Entry 8ZIR (electron microscopy, 3.08 A resolution); this record covers chains K and R of the 18 polymer chains in the assembly.

Chain K:
Protein: DUF4297
Source organism: Agrobacterium tumefaciens
Sequence (397 residues; row label = number of the first residue in the row):
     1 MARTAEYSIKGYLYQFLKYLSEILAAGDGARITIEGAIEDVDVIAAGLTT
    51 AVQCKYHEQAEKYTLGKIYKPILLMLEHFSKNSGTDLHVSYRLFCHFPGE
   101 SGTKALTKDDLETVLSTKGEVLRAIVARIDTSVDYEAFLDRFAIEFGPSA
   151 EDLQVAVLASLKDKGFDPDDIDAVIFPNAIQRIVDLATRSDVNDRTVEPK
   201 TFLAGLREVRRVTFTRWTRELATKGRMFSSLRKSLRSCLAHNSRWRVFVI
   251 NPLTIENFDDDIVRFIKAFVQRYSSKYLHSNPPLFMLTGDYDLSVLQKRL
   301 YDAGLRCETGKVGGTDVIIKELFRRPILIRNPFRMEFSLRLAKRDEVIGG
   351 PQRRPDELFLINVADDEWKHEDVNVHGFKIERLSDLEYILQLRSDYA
Not modelled in the structure: 1-7, 83-87, 397

Chain R:
Protein: HerA
Source organism: Agrobacterium tumefaciens
Sequence (617 residues; numbered 1 to 617; the number before each row is that of its first residue):
     1 MPDLGTPIGSVTDSSPSLIRIEISSAEDFEKYKSMLGVGQYLLVASGNNL
    51 YLLASITGVRATHVERRSLGPSSEVHSEEGSDGISGNFRFQIDTQPIGTL
   101 SEDGEFSRGSHSLPVPTEYAYVTPPAVLEGIFSHQIKSPFALGTLGISPD
   151 IKLKIDGDRFFSKHVAVVGSTGSGKSCAVAKILQTAVGIESKANAHKAAQ
   201 KNSHIVIFDIHAEYAAAFNLEAGEAFTLNLLGVDNLRLPYWLMNAQELEQ
   251 IFIESNEHNSHNQISQFRHAVVRNKCKHNPTLTNLSFDTPVYFSIDEVVT
   301 YLENMNNEVIGKLAGEGKPKLANETLVSDRDELYFDAVQSFIVASQAAAT
   351 KASNGPFNGEFDRMILRLHTRLADPRLQFLFYPKKEDGEDLATGDFADVV
   401 RQFVGYMTKSNVSIIDLSGIPFEVLSIVVSLISRMIFDFGFHYSKNRHVG
   451 GAVSDVPILVVCEEAHNYLPRSGGAAYDASRKSIERIAKEGRKYGVTLMV
   501 VSQRPSEVSETIFSQCSNFISLRLTNAVDQTYVKSLLPDLSAGLGDLLPN
   551 LAQGEFLIVGDAPLMPTVGHFALPVPEPHSRSVNYLQEWNSGWRHVDFDS
   601 VIDRWRGKVLTKSEKGV
Not modelled in the structure: 65-86, 147-149, 191-201, 580-617

How chain K and chain R interact:
Pairs across the interface (16; chain K residue first):
  R236(K) with D103(R), salt bridge
  L239(K) with N48(R)
  H241(K) with N48(R)
  N242(K) with G47(R); N48(R), hydrogen bond
  R272(K) with N48(R); N49(R), hydrogen bond
  Y273(K) with N48(R); N49(R)
  K276(K) with G47(R); E118(R), salt bridge
  L278(K) with V115(R), hydrophobic; T117(R); E118(R)
  H279(K) with N48(R)
  R330(K) with T117(R)
Also at the interface, not in a pair above, chain K (14 interface residues in all): R232, A240, Q391, S394
Also at the interface, not in a pair above, chain R (9 interface residues in all): M1, P116

In short:
The interface between chain K and chain R involves 14 residues on one side and 9 on the other, with 2 hydrogen
bonds and 2 salt bridges. Polar contacts include R236(K)-D103(R), K276(K)-E118(R) and N242(K)-N48(R).
Chain K is DUF4297 and chain R is HerA, both from Agrobacterium tumefaciens; the structure, DUF4297-HerA
complex, was determined by electron microscopy together with 8ZGI, 8ZIQ, 8ZIS and 8ZIT from the same study.
